PDB entry 7W5M | X-ray diffraction, 2.15 A resolution | chains A and B

== Chain A ==
Protein: Tetratricopeptide repeat (TPR)-like superfamily protein
Source organism: Arabidopsis thaliana
UniProtKB: Q94K88 (Q94K88_ARATH); numbering as in UniProt; present here: 58-144, 198-324, 345-398
Sequence (268 residues; each row starts with the number of its first residue; note: 73 numbers in that range are skipped by the numbering (no residue carries them; nothing is unmodelled there)):
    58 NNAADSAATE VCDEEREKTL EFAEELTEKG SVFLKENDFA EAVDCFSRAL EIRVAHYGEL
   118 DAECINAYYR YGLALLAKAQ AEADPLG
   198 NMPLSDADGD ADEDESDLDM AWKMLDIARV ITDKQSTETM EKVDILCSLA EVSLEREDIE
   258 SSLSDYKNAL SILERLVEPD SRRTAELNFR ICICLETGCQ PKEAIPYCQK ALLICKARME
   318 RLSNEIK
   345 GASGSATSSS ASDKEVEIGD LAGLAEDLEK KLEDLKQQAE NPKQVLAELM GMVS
Unresolved in the structure: 58-74, 198-208, 345-353, 395-398

== Chain B ==
Protein: H3 alpha3 helix peptide
UniProtKB: P84243 (H33_HUMAN); residues 116-135 here correspond to UniProt positions 117-136 (UniProt number = residue number + 1)
Sequence (20 residues; each row starts with the number of its first residue):
   116 RVTIMPKDIQ LARRIRGERA
Unresolved in the structure: 116-117, 133-135
Curated features (UniProtKB/Swiss-Prot):
  - modified residue: Lys122 (N6-(2-hydroxyisobutyryl)lysine)

== Interface between chain A and chain B ==
Residue-residue contacts (24):
  Leu251(A) with Ile119(B), hydrophobic
  Arg279(A) with Arg129(B), hydrogen bond (side chain-backbone); Ile130(B), hydrogen bond (side chain-backbone); Arg131(B); Gly132(B)
  Arg280(A) with Arg131(B)
  Ala282(A) with Ile130(B), hydrophobic
  Glu283(A) with Ala127(B); Ile130(B); Arg131(B), salt bridge
  Phe286(A) with Asp123(B); Leu126(B), hydrophobic; Ala127(B); Ile130(B), hydrophobic
  Arg287(A) with Ala127(B)
  Thr294(A) with Thr118(B), hydrogen bond (side chain-backbone)
  Leu368(A) with Leu126(B), hydrophobic; Arg129(B); Ile130(B), hydrophobic
  Asp371(A) with Leu126(B); Arg129(B), salt bridge
  Leu372(A) with Ile130(B), hydrophobic
  Lys375(A) with Lys122(B); Asp123(B), salt bridge
Interface residues without a listed pair, chain A (14 interface residues in all): Ile290, Glu293
Interface residues without a listed pair, chain B (12 interface residues in all): Ile124, Arg128

== Summary ==
14 residues of chain A and 12 residues of chain B are in contact; the contacts include 3 hydrogen bonds and 3
salt bridges. Polar contacts include Glu283(A)-Arg131(B), Asp371(A)-Arg129(B) and Lys375(A)-Asp123(B).
Chain A is Tetratricopeptide repeat (TPR)-like superfamily protein (Arabidopsis thaliana) and chain B is H3
alpha3 helix peptide; the structure, Crystal structure of AtNASP in complex of H3 alpha3 helix peptide, was
determined by X-ray diffraction.
